PDB entry 5HA5 | X-ray diffraction, 1.95 A resolution | chains A and C of the 4 polymer chains in the assembly

Chain A (and C):
Protein: Brucella ovis oxidoreductase
From: Brucella ovis IntaBari-2002-82-58
Notes: chain C of this document is another copy of the same molecule, construct and numbering; everything in this record applies to it too
Reference sequence: N8N848 (N8N848_BRUOV); residues 9-258 here correspond to UniProt positions 1-250 (UniProt number = residue number - 8)
Amino-acid sequence (250 residues; row label = number of the first residue in the row):
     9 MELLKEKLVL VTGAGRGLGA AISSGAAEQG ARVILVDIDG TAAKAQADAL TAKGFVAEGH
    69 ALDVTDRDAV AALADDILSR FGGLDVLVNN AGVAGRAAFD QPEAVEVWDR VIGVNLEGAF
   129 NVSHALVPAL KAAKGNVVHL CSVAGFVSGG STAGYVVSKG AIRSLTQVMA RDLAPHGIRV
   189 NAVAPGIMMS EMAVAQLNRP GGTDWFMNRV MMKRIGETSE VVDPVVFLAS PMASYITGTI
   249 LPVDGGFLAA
From the paper describing this entry:
  - catalytic residues: Y163 (proposed by the authors, not directly observed)
  - catalytic residues: S150 (by similarity / conservation)
  - binding site for the ligand NAD: D45, S150, Y163, K167, M196, S198
  - specificity-determining residues: D45
  - conformationally variable residues (order/disorder transition): S198 to G210

Chain A / chain C interface:
Contacting residue pairs (71):
  M9(A) with M9(C), hydrophobic; M240(C), hydrophobic
  L11(A) with M9(C), hydrophobic; M240(C), hydrophobic
  Q175(A) with M219(C); A257(C)
  A178(A) with M219(C)
  R179(A) with M219(C), hydrogen bond (backbone-side chain)
  A182(A) with M219(C)
  R187(A) with M220(C)
  I195(A) with Y243(C)
  F214(A) with Y243(C)
  V218(A) with Y243(C)
  M219(A) with Q175(C); A178(C); R179(C), hydrogen bond (side chain-backbone); A182(C)
  M220(A) with R187(C); S242(C); Y243(C), hydrophobic; I244(C); T245(C)
  R222(A) with S242(C), hydrogen bond (side chain-backbone); Y243(C), hydrogen bond (backbone-side chain)
  I223(A) with Y243(C)
  G224(A) with Y243(C), hydrogen bond (backbone-side chain)
  E228(A) with S242(C), hydrogen bond; Y243(C)
  D231(A) with M240(C)
  P232(A) with F235(C), hydrophobic; M240(C); I244(C), hydrophobic
  F235(A) with P232(C), hydrophobic; F235(C), hydrophobic
  M240(A) with D231(C); P232(C)
  S242(A) with M220(C); R222(C), hydrogen bond (backbone-side chain); E228(C), hydrogen bond
  Y243(A) with I195(C); M196(C), hydrophobic; F214(C); V218(C); M220(C), hydrophobic; R222(C), hydrogen bond (side chain-backbone); I223(C); G224(C), hydrogen bond (side chain-backbone); E228(C); V251(C); D252(C), hydrogen bond (backbone-backbone); G253(C), hydrogen bond (backbone-backbone)
  I244(A) with M220(C); P232(C), hydrophobic; P250(C)
  T245(A) with M220(C); G253(C); G254(C)
  G246(A) with A257(C)
  T247(A) with L249(C); P250(C)
  L249(A) with F235(C), hydrophobic; T247(C)
  P250(A) with I244(C); T247(C)
  V251(A) with Y243(C)
  D252(A) with Y243(C), hydrogen bond (backbone-backbone)
  G253(A) with Y243(C), hydrogen bond (backbone-backbone); T245(C)
  G254(A) with T245(C)
  A257(A) with Q175(C); G246(C)
Also at the interface, not in a pair above, chain A (34 interface residues in all): P239
Also at the interface, not in a pair above, chain C (36 interface residues in all): L11, P239, L256

In short:
The interface between chain A and chain C involves 34 residues on one side and 36 on the other; the contacts
include 14 hydrogen bonds. Polar pairs include R179(A)-M219(C), R222(A)-S242(C) and R222(A)-Y243(C). The paper
reports catalytic residues Y163(A) and S150(A); a binding site for the ligand NAD at D45(A), S150(A) and
Y163(A) among others.
Both chains are Brucella ovis oxidoreductase (Brucella ovis IntaBari-2002-82-58). Entry 5HA5 (Crystal
structure of an NAD-bound oxidoreductase from Brucella ovis) was determined by X-ray diffraction together with
5ER6 from the same study.
